PDB entry 2ZAZ | X-ray diffraction, 1.80 A resolution | chain A

[Chain A]
Protein: Mitogen-activated protein kinase 14
From: Homo sapiens
Notes: EC 2.7.11.24
UniProtKB: Q16539 (MK14_HUMAN); numbering as in UniProt (aligned over 1-360)
Amino-acid sequence (360 residues; numbered 1 to 360; the number before each row is that of its first residue):
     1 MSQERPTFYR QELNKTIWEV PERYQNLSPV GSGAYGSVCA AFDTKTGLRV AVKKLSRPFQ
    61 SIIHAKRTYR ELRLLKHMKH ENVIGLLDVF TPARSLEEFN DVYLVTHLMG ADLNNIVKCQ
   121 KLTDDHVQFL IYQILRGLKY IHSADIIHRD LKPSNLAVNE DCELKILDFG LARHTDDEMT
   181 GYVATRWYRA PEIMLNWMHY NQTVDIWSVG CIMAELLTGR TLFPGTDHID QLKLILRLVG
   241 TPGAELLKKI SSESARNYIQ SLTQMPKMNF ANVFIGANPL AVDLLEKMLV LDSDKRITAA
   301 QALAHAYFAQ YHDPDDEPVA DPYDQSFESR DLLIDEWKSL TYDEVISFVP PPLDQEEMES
Disordered / not traced: 1-3, 32-35, 353-360
Residues lining bound ligands: GK1 (4-{4-[(5-hydroxy-2-methylphenyl)amino]quinolin-7-yl}-1,3-thiazole-2-carbaldehyde): Val30, Val38, Ala51, Lys53, Glu71, Leu75, Leu104, Thr106, His107, Leu108, Met109, Gly110, Asp168
Swiss-Prot annotation at these positions:
  - motif: Thr180 to Tyr182 (TXY)
  - active site: Asp168 (Proton acceptor)
  - binding site (ATP): Val30 to Val38, Lys53
  - modified residue: Ser2 (N-acetylserine), Thr16 (Phosphothreonine), Lys53 (N6-acetyllysine), Lys152 (N6-acetyllysine), Thr180 (Phosphothreonine), Tyr182 (Phosphotyrosine), Thr263 (Phosphothreonine), Tyr323 (Phosphotyrosine)
  - natural variant: Ala51 (A51V: In a gastric adenocarcinoma sample), Pro322 (P322R: In a lung adenocarcinoma sample)
  - mutagenesis: Ala34 (A34V: Lowered kinase activity), Lys53 (K53R: Loss of kinase activity), Lys54 (K54R: Impairs MAP2K6/MKK6-dependent autophosphorylation), Tyr69 (Y69H: Lowered kinase activity), Asp168 (D168A: Loss of kinase activity), Thr175 (T175A: No effect on either the kinase activity or tyrosine phosphorylation), Asp176 (D176A: Emulation of the active state. Increase in activity; when associated with S-327 or L-327), Asp177 (D177A: Loss of kinase activity), Thr180 (T180E: Loss of kinase activity), Tyr182 (Y182F: Loss of kinase activity), Ala320 (A320T: Lowered kinase activity), Phe327 (F327L: Emulation of the active state. Increase in activity; when associated with A-176; F327S: Emulation of the active state. Increase in activity; when associated with A-176), 1 further mutagenesis entry in UniProt

[Summary]
Chain A binds compound GK1. Curated annotation (UniProt) lists active-site residue Asp168, 10 ATP-binding
residues and 13 mutagenesis sites.
Chain A is Mitogen-activated protein kinase 14 (Homo sapiens); the structure, Crystal structure of P38 in
complex with 4-anilino quinoline inhibitor, was determined by X-ray diffraction, deposited together with 2ZB0
and 2ZB1.
